PDB entry 7XD1 | electron microscopy, 3.20 A resolution | chains J and H of the 10 polymer chains in the assembly

Chain J:
Molecule: 147-nt DNA strand
Sequence (147 nucleotides; each row starts with the number of its first residue; numbers below 1 keep their minus sign (DC-73 is residue -73)):
   -73 CTGGAGAATC CCGGTGCCGA GGCCGCTCAA TTGGTCGTAG ACAGCTCTAG CACCGCTTAA
   -13 ACGCACGTAC GCGCTGTCCC CCGCGTTTTA ACCGCCAAGG GGATTACTCC CTAGTCTCCA
    47 GGCACGTGTC AGATATATAC ATCCTGT

Chain H:
Protein: Histone H2B type 1-K
Organism: Homo sapiens
UniProt: O60814 (H2B1K_HUMAN); residues 31-124 here correspond to UniProt positions 32-125 (UniProt number = residue number + 1)
Amino-acid sequence (94 residues; row label = number of the first residue in the row):
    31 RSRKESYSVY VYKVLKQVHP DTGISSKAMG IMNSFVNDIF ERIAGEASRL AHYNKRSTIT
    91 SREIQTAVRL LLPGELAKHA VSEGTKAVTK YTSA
UniProt features mapped onto this chain:
  - modified residue: Lys34 (N6-(2-hydroxyisobutyryl)lysine), Glu35 (PolyADP-ribosyl glutamic acid), Ser36 (Phosphoserine), Lys43 (N6-(2-hydroxyisobutyryl)lysine), Lys46 (N6-(2-hydroxyisobutyryl)lysine), Lys57 (N6,N6-dimethyllysine), Arg79 (Dimethylated arginine), Lys85 (N6,N6,N6-trimethyllysine), Arg86 (Omega-N-methylarginine), Arg92 (Omega-N-methylarginine), Lys108 (N6-(2-hydroxyisobutyryl)lysine), Thr115 (Phosphothreonine), Lys116 (N6-(2-hydroxyisobutyryl)lysine), Lys120 (N6-(2-hydroxyisobutyryl)lysine)
  - glycosylation: Ser112 (O-linked (GlcNAc) serine)
  - cross-link (Glycyl lysine isopeptide (Lys-Gly)): Lys34 (interchain with G-Cter in ubiquitin), Lys120 (interchain with G-Cter in ubiquitin)

How chain J and chain H interact:
Pairs across the interface (15; chain J residue first):
  DA-54(J) with Ile54(H), sugar contact; Ser55(H), phosphate contact; Ser56(H), hydrogen bond to the phosphate
  DG-53(J) with Tyr42(H), hydrogen bond to the phosphate; Gly53(H), phosphate contact; Ile54(H), phosphate contact
  DG-52(J) with Tyr42(H), phosphate contact
  DT-47(J) with Arg33(H), hydrogen bond to the base
  DA-35(J) with Ser87(H), hydrogen bond to the phosphate; Thr88(H), phosphate contact
  DG-34(J) with Arg86(H), sugar contact; Ser87(H), hydrogen bond to the phosphate; Thr88(H), hydrogen bond to the phosphate
  DA-33(J) with Arg86(H), salt bridge to the phosphate
  DT30(J) with Ser32(H), phosphate contact
Also at the interface, not in a pair above, chain J (10 interface residues in all): DC-46, DA-45
Also at the interface, not in a pair above, chain H (13 interface residues in all): Arg31, Glu35, Lys85

In short:
The interface between chain J and chain H involves 10 residues on one side and 13 on the other, with 6
hydrogen bonds and 1 salt bridge. Among the polar pairs are DT-47(J)-Arg33(H), DA-54(J)-Ser56(H) and
DG-53(J)-Tyr42(H).
Chain J is a 147-nt DNA strand and chain H is Histone H2B type 1-K (Homo sapiens); the structure, cryo-EM
structure of unmodified nucleosome, was determined by electron microscopy.
